Entry 5S4V (X-ray diffraction, 2.30 A resolution); this record covers chains A and B of the 6 polymer chains in the assembly.

== Chain A ==
Protein: Tubulin alpha-1B chain
Organism: Bos taurus
UniProt: P81947 (TBA1B_BOVIN); residues 1-451 here = UniProt positions 1-451
Amino-acid sequence (451 residues; row label = number of the first residue in the row):
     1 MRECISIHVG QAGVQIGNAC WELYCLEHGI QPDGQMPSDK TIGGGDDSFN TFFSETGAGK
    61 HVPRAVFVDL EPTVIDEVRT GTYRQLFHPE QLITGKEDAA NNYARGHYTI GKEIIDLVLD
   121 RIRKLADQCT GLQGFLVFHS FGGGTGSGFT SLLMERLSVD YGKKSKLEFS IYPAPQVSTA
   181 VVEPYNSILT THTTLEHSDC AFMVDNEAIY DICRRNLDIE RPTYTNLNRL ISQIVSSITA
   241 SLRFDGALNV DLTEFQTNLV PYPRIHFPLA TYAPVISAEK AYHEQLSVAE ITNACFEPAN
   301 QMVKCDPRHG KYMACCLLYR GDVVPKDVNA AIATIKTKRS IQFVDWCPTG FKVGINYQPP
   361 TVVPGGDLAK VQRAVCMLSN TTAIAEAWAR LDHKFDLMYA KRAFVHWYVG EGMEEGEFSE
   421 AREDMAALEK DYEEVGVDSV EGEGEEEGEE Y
Disordered / not traced: 439-451
Metal / ion sites: Ca2+: Asp39, Thr41, Gly44, Glu55
Small-molecule neighbours: GTP (guanosine-5'-triphosphate): Gly10, Gln11, Ala12, Gln15, Ile16, Asp69, Asp98, Ala99, Ala100, Asn101, Ser140, Gly142, Gly143, Gly144, Thr145, Gly146, Ile171, Pro173, Val177, Ser178, Glu183, Asn206, Tyr224, Leu227, Asn228, Ile231
From the paper describing this entry:
  - binding site for N-(2-hydroxyphenyl)acetamide: Thr257

== Chain B ==
Protein: Tubulin beta-2B chain
Organism: Bos taurus
UniProt: Q6B856 (TBB2B_BOVIN); the author numbering skips numbers that UniProt does not, so the offset changes along the chain: 1-42 = UniProt 1-42; 45-360 = UniProt 43-358; 369-455 = UniProt 359-445
Amino-acid sequence (445 residues; numbered 1 to 455; 10 numbers in that range are skipped by the numbering (no residue carries them; nothing is unmodelled there); the number before each row is that of its first residue):
     1 MREIVHIQAG QCGNQIGAKF WEVISDEHGI DPTGSYHGDS DL
    45 QLERINVYYN EATGNKYVPR AILVDLEPGT MDSVRSGPFG QIFRPDNFVF GQSGAGNNWA
   105 KGHYTEGAEL VDSVLDVVRK ESESCDCLQG FQLTHSLGGG TGSGMGTLLI SKIREEYPDR
   165 IMNTFSVMPS PKVSDTVVEP YNATLSVHQL VENTDETYCI DNEALYDICF RTLKLTTPTY
   225 GDLNHLVSAT MSGVTTCLRF PGQLNADLRK LAVNMVPFPR LHFFMPGFAP LTSRGSQQYR
   285 ALTVPELTQQ MFDSKNMMAA CDPRHGRYLT VAAIFRGRMS MKEVDEQMLN VQNKNSSYFV
   345 EWIPNNVKTA VCDIPP
   369 RGLKMSATFI GNSTAIQELF KRISEQFTAM FRRKAFLHWY TGEGMDEMEF TEAESNMNDL
   429 VSEYQQYQDA TADEQGEFEE EEGEDEA
Disordered / not traced: 279-280, 438-455
Swiss-Prot annotation at these positions:
  - motif: Met1 to Ile4 (MREI motif)
  - binding site (GTP): Gln11, Glu71, Ser140, Gly144, Thr145, Gly146, Asn206, Asn228
  - binding site (Mg(2+)): Glu71
  - modified residue: Ser40 (Phosphoserine), Thr57 (Phosphothreonine), Lys60 (N6-acetyllysine), Ser174 (Phosphoserine), Thr287 (Phosphothreonine), Thr292 (Phosphothreonine), Arg320 (Omega-N-methylarginine), Glu448 (5-glutamyl polyglutamate)
  - cross-link (Glycyl lysine isopeptide (Lys-Gly)): Lys60 (interchain with G-Cter in ubiquitin), Lys326 (interchain with G-Cter in ubiquitin)
Metal / ion sites: Mg2+: Gln11 (together with GDP); Ca2+: Glu113 (shared with 1 residue of chain C)
Small-molecule neighbours:
  - N-(2-hydroxyphenyl)acetamide (9KS), molecule 1: Gly100, Asn101, Asn102, Lys105, Trp407
  - N-(2-hydroxyphenyl)acetamide (9KS), molecule 2: Tyr202, Val238, Cys241, Leu255, Met259, Ala316, Ala317, Ile318, Lys352, Thr353, Ala354, Ile378
  - GDP (guanosine-5'-diphosphate): Gly10, Gln11, Cys12, Gln15, Ile16, Ala99, Asn101, Ser140, Gly142, Gly143, Gly144, Thr145, Gly146, Ser147, Val171, Pro173, Val177, Asp179, Glu183, Asn206, Leu209, Tyr224, Leu227, Asn228
From the paper describing this entry:
  - binding site for N-(2-hydroxyphenyl)acetamide: Asn102, Trp407

== How chain A and chain B interact ==
Contacting residue pairs (54):
  Glu71(A) - Arg2(B)  salt bridge
  Lys96(A) - Asp130(B)  salt bridge
  Lys96(A) - Cys131(B)
  Glu97(A) - Arg164(B)  salt bridge
  Glu97(A) - Arg253(B)  salt bridge
  Asp98(A) - Arg2(B)  salt bridge
  Asp98(A) - Asp251(B)
  Asp98(A) - Lys254(B)  salt bridge
  Ala100(A) - Arg253(B)
  Ala100(A) - Lys254(B)
  Ala100(A) - Val257(B)
  Asn101(A) - Lys254(B)
  Asn101(A) - Asn258(B)
  Arg105(A) - Arg253(B)
  Pro175(A) - Asn349(B)
  Pro175(A) - Lys352(B)
  Ser178(A) - Lys352(B)  hydrogen bond (backbone-side chain)
  Thr179(A) - Lys352(B)
  Thr179(A) - Thr353(B)
  Ala180(A) - Asn258(B)
  Ala180(A) - Lys352(B)
  Val181(A) - Asn258(B)  hydrogen bond (backbone-side chain)
  Val181(A) - Ile347(B)  hydrophobic
  Val181(A) - Pro348(B)
  Val181(A) - Asn349(B)
  Val182(A) - Val257(B)
  Val182(A) - Asn258(B)
  Glu220(A) - Lys326(B)
  Arg221(A) - Met325(B)
  Thr223(A) - Gln247(B)
  Tyr224(A) - Gln247(B)
  Lys394(A) - Pro348(B)
  Lys394(A) - Asn349(B)  hydrogen bond
  Leu397(A) - Glu345(B)
  Leu397(A) - Trp346(B)
  Met398(A) - Trp346(B)  hydrogen bond (backbone-backbone)
  Met398(A) - Ile347(B)  hydrophobic
  Met398(A) - Pro348(B)
  Lys401(A) - Phe262(B)
  Lys401(A) - Trp346(B)
  Ala403(A) - Pro261(B)
  Ala403(A) - Phe262(B)  hydrophobic
  Phe404(A) - Val257(B)
  Phe404(A) - Asn258(B)
  Phe404(A) - Val260(B)
  Phe404(A) - Pro261(B)  hydrogen bond (backbone-backbone)
  Phe404(A) - Ile347(B)  hydrophobic
  His406(A) - Val260(B)
  His406(A) - Pro261(B)  hydrogen bond (side chain-backbone)
  His406(A) - Phe262(B)
  His406(A) - Pro263(B)
  Trp407(A) - Ala256(B)
  Trp407(A) - Val257(B)  hydrophobic
  Trp407(A) - Val260(B)  hydrogen bond (side chain-backbone)
Interface residues without a listed pair, chain A (27 interface residues in all): Tyr210, Arg402
Interface residues without a listed pair, chain B (30 interface residues in all): Asp199, Met259, Thr314, Asp329, Asn350, Tyr435

== Summary ==
27 residues of chain A and 30 residues of chain B are in contact; the contacts include 7 hydrogen bonds and 6
salt bridges. Polar contacts include Glu71(A)-Arg2(B), Lys96(A)-Asp130(B) and Glu97(A)-Arg164(B). Ligands of
chain A: GTP. Bound to chain B: GDP and N-(2-hydroxyphenyl)acetamide. The paper reports a binding site for
N-(2-hydroxyphenyl)acetamide at Thr257(A) and Asn102(B) among others.
Here chain A is Tubulin alpha-1B chain and chain B is Tubulin beta-2B chain, both from Bos taurus. Entry 5S4V
(Tubulin-Z57040482-complex) was determined by X-ray diffraction, deposited together with 5S4L, 5S4M, 5S4N,
5S4O, 5S4P, 5S4Q and 52 further entries.
